PDB entry 7PF0 | electron microscopy, 11.00 A resolution (very low resolution: no residue pairs are listed; an interface is given only as per-side residue counts) | chains K and I of the 28 polymer chains in the assembly

== Chain K ==
Protein: Histone H3.2
Organism: Homo sapiens
UniProtKB: Q71DI3 (H32_HUMAN); residues 0-135 here correspond to UniProt positions 1-136 (UniProt number = residue number + 1)
Amino-acid sequence (136 residues; numbered 0 to 135; the number before each row is that of its first residue; numbering starts at 0):
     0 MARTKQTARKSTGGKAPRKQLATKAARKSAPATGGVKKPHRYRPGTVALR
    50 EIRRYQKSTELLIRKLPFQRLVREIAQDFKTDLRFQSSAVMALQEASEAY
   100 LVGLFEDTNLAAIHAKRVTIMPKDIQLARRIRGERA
Disordered / not traced: 0-36, 134-135
Sequence notes: engineered mutation Ala-110 (Cys111 in Q71DI3)
Swiss-Prot annotation at these positions:
  - modified residue: Arg-2 (Asymmetric dimethylarginine), Thr-3 (Phosphothreonine), Lys-4 (Allysine), Gln-5 (5-glutamyl dopamine), Thr-6 (Phosphothreonine), Arg-8 (Citrulline), Lys-9 (N6,N6,N6-trimethyllysine), Ser-10 (ADP-ribosylserine), Thr-11 (Phosphothreonine), Lys-14 (N6-(2-hydroxyisobutyryl)lysine), Arg-17 (Asymmetric dimethylarginine), Lys-18 (N6-(2-hydroxyisobutyryl)lysine), Lys-23 (N6-(2-hydroxyisobutyryl)lysine), Arg-26 (Citrulline), Lys-27 (N6,N6,N6-trimethyllysine), Ser-28 (ADP-ribosylserine), Lys-36 (N6,N6,N6-trimethyllysine), Lys-37 (N6-methyllysine), Tyr-41 (Phosphotyrosine), Lys-56 (N6,N6,N6-trimethyllysine) and 8 more in UniProt
  - lipidation: Lys-18 (N6-decanoyllysine)

== Chain I ==
Molecule: 541-nt DNA strand
Organism: synthetic construct
Sequence (541 nucleotides; each row starts with the number of its first residue):
    11 CACTGGCCGCCTGGAGAATCCCGGTGCCGAGGCCGCTCAATTGGTCGTAG
    61 ACAGCTCTAGCACCGCTTAAACGCACGTACGCGCTGTCCCCCGCGTTTTA
   111 ACCGCCAAGGGGATTACTCCCTAGTCTCCAGGCACGTGTCAGATATATAC
   161 ACCCTGTCATGTAAGTATTAAGGTAACCCGTCTCGCGCACTGGCCGCCTG
   211 GAGAATCCCGGTGCCGAGGCCGCTCAATTGGTCGTAGACAGCTCTAGCAC
   261 CGCTTAAACGCACGTACGCGCTGTCCCCCGCGTTTTAACCGCCAAGGGGA
   311 TTACTCCCTAGTCTCCAGGCACGTGTCAGATATATACATCCTGTCATGTA
   361 AGTATTAAGGTAACCCGTCTCGCGCACTGGCCGCCTGGAGAATCCCGGTG
   411 CCGAGGCCGCTCAATTGGTCGTAGACAGCTCTAGCACCGCTTAAACGCAC
   461 GTACGCGCTGTCCCCCGCGTTTTAACCGCCAAGGGGATTACTCCCTAGTC
   511 TCCAGGCACGTGTCAGATATATACATCCTGTCATGTAAGTA

== Interface between chain K and chain I ==
At this resolution (11 A) residue pairs are not listed: 18 residues of chain K and 14 of chain I lie at the interface.

== In short ==
Chain K and chain I form an interface of 18 and 14 residues respectively.
Chain K is Histone H3.2 (Homo sapiens) and chain I is a 541-nt DNA strand (synthetic construct); the
structure, Trinucleosome of the 4x177 nucleosome array containing H1, was determined by electron microscopy,
deposited together with 7PET, 7PEU, 7PEV, 7PEW, 7PEX, 7PEY and 16 further entries.
